4HLA - chains A and B; structure by X-ray diffraction, 1.95 A resolution.

== Chain A (and B) ==
Molecule: Protease
Source organism: Human immunodeficiency virus type 1 (BRU ISOLATE)
Notes: EC 3.4.23.16; chain B of this document is another copy of the same molecule, construct and numbering; everything in this record applies to it too
UniProt: P03367 (POL_HV1BR); residues 1-99 here correspond to UniProt positions 501-599 (UniProt number = residue number + 500)
Amino-acid sequence (99 residues; numbered 1 to 99; the number before each row is that of its first residue):
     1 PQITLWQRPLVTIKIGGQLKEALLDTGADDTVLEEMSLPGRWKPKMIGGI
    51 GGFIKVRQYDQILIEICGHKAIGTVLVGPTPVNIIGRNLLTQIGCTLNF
Small-molecule neighbours: tmc114 (017; (3r,3as,6ar)-hexahydrofuro[2,3-b]furan-3-yl(1S,2R)-3-[[(4-aminophenyl)sulfonyl](isobutyl)amino]-1-benzyl-2-hydroxypropylcarbamate): R8, L23, D25, G27, A28, D29, D30, V32, I47, G48, G49, I50, P81, V82, I84

== How chain A and chain B interact ==
Residue-residue contacts (98; chain A residue first):
  P1(A) with L97(B); N98(B); F99(B), hydrogen bond (backbone-backbone)
  Q2(A) with T96(B), hydrogen bond; L97(B); N98(B), hydrogen bond
  I3(A) with T96(B); L97(B), hydrogen bond (backbone-backbone); F99(B), hydrophobic
  T4(A) with T96(B)
  L5(A) with T26(B); R87(B), hydrogen bond (backbone-side chain); L90(B), hydrophobic; T91(B); C95(B)
  W6(A) with T91(B)
  Q7(A) with R87(B), hydrogen bond (backbone-side chain)
  R8(A) with D29(B), salt bridge; R87(B)
  P9(A) with T26(B); R87(B)
  L23(A) with G27(B)
  L24(A) with T26(B), hydrogen bond (backbone-side chain); L97(B), hydrophobic
  D25(A) with D25(B); T26(B); G27(B), hydrogen bond (side chain-backbone)
  T26(A) with L5(B); P9(B); L24(B), hydrogen bond (side chain-backbone); D25(B); T26(B), hydrogen bond (side chain-backbone); L97(B)
  G27(A) with L23(B); D25(B), hydrogen bond (backbone-side chain)
  D29(A) with R8(B), salt bridge
  G48(A) with I50(B)
  G49(A) with I50(B); P81(B)
  I50(A) with V32(B), hydrophobic; I47(B), hydrophobic; G49(B); I54(B); T80(B); P81(B); I84(B), hydrophobic
  G51(A) with G51(B); G52(B); I54(B)
  G52(A) with I50(B); G51(B)
  I54(A) with I50(B)
  C67(A) with F99(B), hydrophobic
  H69(A) with F99(B)
  T80(A) with I50(B)
  P81(A) with G49(B); I50(B)
  R87(A) with L5(B), hydrogen bond (side chain-backbone); W6(B), hydrogen bond (side chain-backbone); Q7(B), hydrogen bond (side chain-backbone); R8(B)
  L90(A) with L5(B), hydrophobic
  T91(A) with L5(B); W6(B)
  I93(A) with F99(B)
  G94(A) with N98(B); F99(B)
  C95(A) with L5(B); L97(B), hydrophobic; N98(B); F99(B), hydrophobic
  T96(A) with Q2(B), hydrogen bond; I3(B); T4(B); T96(B); L97(B); N98(B), hydrogen bond (backbone-backbone)
  L97(A) with P1(B); Q2(B); I3(B), hydrogen bond (backbone-backbone); P9(B), hydrophobic; L24(B), hydrophobic; T26(B); C95(B), hydrophobic; T96(B); L97(B), hydrophobic
  N98(A) with P1(B); Q2(B), hydrogen bond; G94(B); C95(B); T96(B), hydrogen bond (backbone-backbone); N98(B), hydrogen bond
  F99(A) with P1(B), hydrogen bond (backbone-backbone); C67(B), hydrophobic; H69(B); I93(B); G94(B); C95(B), hydrophobic
Also at the interface, not in a pair above, chain A (40 interface residues in all): I47, F53, I66, P79, I84
Also at the interface, not in a pair above, chain B (40 interface residues in all): G48, F53, P79

== In short ==
The chain A/chain B interface involves 40 residues from each chain; the contacts include 21 hydrogen bonds and
2 salt bridges. Among the polar pairs are R8(A)-D29(B), Q2(A)-T96(B) and Q2(A)-N98(B). Bound to chain A:
tmc114.
Both chains are Protease (Human immunodeficiency virus type 1 (BRU ISOLATE)). Entry 4HLA (Crystal structure of
wild type HIV-1 protease in complex with darunavir) was determined by X-ray diffraction, deposited together
with 4I8W and 4I8Z.
